6NZB - chains A and B; structure by X-ray diffraction, 1.37 A resolution.

# Chain A (and B)
Protein: Fumarate hydratase class II
From: Escherichia coli (strain K12)
Notes: EC 4.2.1.2; chain B of this document is another copy of the same molecule, construct and numbering; everything in this record applies to it too
UniProtKB: P05042 (FUMC_ECOLI); residues 1-467 here = UniProt positions 1-467
Amino-acid sequence (472 residues; row label = number of the first residue in the row):
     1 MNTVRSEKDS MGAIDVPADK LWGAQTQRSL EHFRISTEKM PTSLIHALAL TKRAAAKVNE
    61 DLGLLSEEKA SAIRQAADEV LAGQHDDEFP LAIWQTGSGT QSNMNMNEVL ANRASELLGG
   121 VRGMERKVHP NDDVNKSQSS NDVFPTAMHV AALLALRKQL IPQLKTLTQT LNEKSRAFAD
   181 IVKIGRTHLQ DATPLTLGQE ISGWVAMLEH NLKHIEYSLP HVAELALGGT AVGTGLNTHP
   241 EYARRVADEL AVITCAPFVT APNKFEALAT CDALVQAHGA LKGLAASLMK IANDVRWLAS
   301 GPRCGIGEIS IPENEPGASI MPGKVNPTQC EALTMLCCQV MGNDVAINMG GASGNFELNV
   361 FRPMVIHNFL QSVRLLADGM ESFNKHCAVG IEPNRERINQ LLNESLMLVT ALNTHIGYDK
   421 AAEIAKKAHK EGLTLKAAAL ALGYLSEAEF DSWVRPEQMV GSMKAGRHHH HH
Unresolved in the structure: 463-472 (chain B: 1-2, 462-472)
Differences from the reference sequence: engineered mutation Ala318 (Ser in P05042); expression tag (468-472)
UniProt features mapped onto this chain:
  - active site: His188 (Proton donor/acceptor)
  - binding site (substrate): Ser98 to Thr100, Arg126, His129 to Asp132, Ser139 to Asn141, Thr187, Ser319, Lys324 to Asn326
  - site: Glu331 (Important for catalytic activity)
  - mutagenesis: Arg126 (R126A: 10-fold decrease of fumarase activity), Lys127 (K127D: No effect), His129 (H129N: No effect on fumarase activity and essentially same conformation compared to the wild-type, but appears to dramatically reduce binding of ligands at the B-site), His188 (H188N: 200-fold decrease of fumarase activity), Glu315 (E315Q: There is essentially no effect on the affinity values for both S-malate and fumarate. In contrast, the catalytic efficiency values have been lowered by 10-fold in both directions)

# Chain A / chain B interface
Contacting residue pairs (134):
  Thr96(A) with His188(B)
  Ser98(A) with His188(B), hydrogen bond
  Asn141(A) with Thr187(B)
  Gly185(A) with Glu357(B)
  Arg186(A) with Phe356(B); Glu357(B), hydrogen bond (backbone-side chain)
  Thr187(A) with Asn141(B); Ala231(B); Val232(B); Glu357(B); Leu358(B)
  His188(A) with Thr96(B); Ser98(B); Leu358(B); Val360(B)
  Leu189(A) with Asn355(B)
  Ala192(A) with Val232(B), hydrophobic
  Thr193(A) with Ala231(B); Val232(B)
  Pro194(A) with Val232(B); Thr234(B)
  Leu195(A) with Thr234(B); Phe265(B), hydrophobic; Glu357(B)
  Gln199(A) with Thr234(B); Phe265(B)
  Glu200(A) with Glu357(B)
  Ser202(A) with Asn263(B), hydrogen bond; Phe265(B)
  Gly203(A) with Asn263(B); Phe265(B); Glu266(B)
  Ala206(A) with Asn263(B); Glu266(B)
  Met207(A) with Glu266(B); Thr270(B); Asp272(B)
  His210(A) with His221(B), hydrogen bond; Glu224(B), salt bridge; Glu266(B)
  Asn211(A) with Gln276(B), hydrogen bond
  His214(A) with His221(B), hydrogen bond; Gln276(B)
  Tyr217(A) with Tyr217(B)
  His221(A) with His210(B), hydrogen bond; His214(B), hydrogen bond
  Glu224(A) with His210(B), salt bridge
  Ala231(A) with Thr187(B)
  Val232(A) with Thr187(B); Ala192(B), hydrophobic; Thr193(B); Pro194(B)
  Thr234(A) with Pro194(B); Leu195(B); Gln199(B); Val460(B); Gly461(B)
  Leu236(A) with Thr410(B); Met459(B)
  Asn263(A) with Ser202(B), hydrogen bond; Gly203(B); Ala206(B)
  Phe265(A) with Leu195(B), hydrophobic; Gln199(B); Ser202(B); Gly203(B)
  Glu266(A) with Gly203(B); Ala206(B); Met207(B); His210(B)
  Ala269(A) with Lys290(B)
  Thr270(A) with Met207(B)
  Asp272(A) with Met207(B); Ser287(B), hydrogen bond
  Val275(A) with Lys282(B), hydrogen bond (backbone-side chain); Gly283(B)
  Gln276(A) with Asn211(B), hydrogen bond; His214(B); Gly279(B); Ala280(B), hydrogen bond (side chain-backbone); Gly283(B); Leu284(B)
  Gly279(A) with Gln276(B); Lys282(B)
  Ala280(A) with Gln276(B), hydrogen bond (backbone-side chain)
  Lys282(A) with Val275(B), hydrogen bond (side chain-backbone); Gly279(B); Asp344(B), salt bridge; Asn348(B), hydrogen bond
  Gly283(A) with Val275(B); Gln276(B)
  Leu284(A) with Gln276(B)
  Ala286(A) with Gly351(B); Ala352(B)
  Ser287(A) with Asp272(B), hydrogen bond
  Met289(A) with Ala352(B)
  Lys290(A) with Ala269(B); Ala352(B); Gly354(B); Asn355(B); Phe356(B), hydrogen bond (side chain-backbone)
  Asp294(A) with Asn355(B); Phe356(B), hydrogen bond (side chain-backbone)
  Trp297(A) with Phe356(B), hydrophobic
  Leu298(A) with Phe356(B), hydrophobic
  Ile306(A) with Phe356(B), hydrophobic
  Met341(A) with Asn348(B)
  Asp344(A) with Lys282(B), salt bridge; Asp344(B)
  Val345(A) with Val345(B), hydrophobic
  Asn348(A) with Lys282(B), hydrogen bond; Met341(B)
  Ala352(A) with Ala286(B); Met289(B); Lys290(B)
  Gly354(A) with Lys290(B)
  Asn355(A) with Leu189(B); Asp294(B)
  Phe356(A) with Arg186(B); Lys290(B), hydrogen bond (backbone-side chain); Asp294(B), hydrogen bond (backbone-side chain); Trp297(B), hydrophobic; Leu298(B), hydrophobic; Ile306(B), hydrophobic
  Glu357(A) with Gly185(B); Arg186(B), hydrogen bond (side chain-backbone); Thr187(B); Leu195(B); Glu200(B)
  Leu358(A) with Thr187(B); His188(B)
  Val360(A) with His188(B)
  Met459(A) with Leu236(B)
  Val460(A) with Thr234(B)
Interface residues without a listed pair, chain A (66 interface residues in all): Ile184, Asn237, His278, Gly351
Interface residues without a listed pair, chain B (67 interface residues in all): Ile184, His278

# In short
66 residues of chain A and 67 residues of chain B are in contact; the contacts include 23 hydrogen bonds and 4
salt bridges. Polar pairs include His210(A)-Glu224(B), Lys282(A)-Asp344(B) and Ser98(A)-His188(B).
Both chains are Fumarate hydratase class II (Escherichia coli (strain K12)). Entry 6NZB (Crystal structure of
E. coli fumarase C S318A variant with closed SS Loop at 1.37 angstrom ...) was determined by X-ray diffraction
together with 6NZ9, 6NZA and 6NZC from the same study.
